Entry 1GTZ (X-ray diffraction, 1.60 A resolution); this record covers chains C and J of the 12 polymer chains in the assembly.

== Chain C (and J) ==
Protein: 3-dehydroquinate dehydratase
Source organism: Streptomyces coelicolor
Notes: EC 4.2.1.10; chain J of this document is another copy of the same molecule, construct and numbering; everything in this record applies to it too
UniProt: P15474 (AROQ_STRCO); residues 1-156 here = UniProt positions 1-156
Amino-acid sequence (156 residues; numbered 1 to 156; the number before each row is that of its first residue):
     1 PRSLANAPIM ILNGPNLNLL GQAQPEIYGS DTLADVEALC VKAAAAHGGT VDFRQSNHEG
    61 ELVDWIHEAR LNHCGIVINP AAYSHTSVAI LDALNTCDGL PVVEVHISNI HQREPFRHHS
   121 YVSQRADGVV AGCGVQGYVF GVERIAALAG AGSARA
Not modelled in the structure: 1, 151-156
Sequence notes: engineered mutation Ala-23 (Arg in P15474)
Residues lining bound ligands: 3-dehydroshikimate (DHK): Pro-15, Tyr-28, Asn-79, Ala-81, Ala-82, His-85, His-106, Ile-107, Ser-108, Ile-110, Arg-113, Arg-117
Reported in the primary citation:
  - catalytic residues: Asn-79, His-106
  - mutagenesis - R23A: decreased catalytic activity
  - binding site for 3-dehydroshikimate: Pro-15, Asn-16, Ala-81, His-85, Asp-92, Arg-117
  - catalytic residues: Arg-113 (proposed by the authors, not directly observed)

== How chain C and chain J interact ==
Pairs across the interface - 47 pairs, chain C then chain J:
  Asn-109(C) / Ser-123(J)  hydrogen bond (side chain-backbone)
  Asn-109(C) / Ala-126(J)  hydrogen bond (side chain-backbone)
  Asn-109(C) / Asp-127(J)
  Asn-109(C) / Val-129(J)
  His-111(C) / Ser-123(J)
  His-111(C) / Gln-124(J)
  Gln-112(C) / Ser-123(J)
  Gln-112(C) / Gln-124(J)  hydrogen bond (side chain-backbone)
  Gln-112(C) / Arg-125(J)
  Gln-112(C) / Ala-126(J)  hydrogen bond (side chain-backbone)
  Ser-123(C) / Asn-109(J)  hydrogen bond (backbone-side chain)
  Ser-123(C) / His-111(J)
  Ser-123(C) / Gln-112(J)
  Gln-124(C) / His-111(J)
  Gln-124(C) / Gln-112(J)  hydrogen bond (backbone-side chain)
  Arg-125(C) / Gln-112(J)
  Ala-126(C) / Asn-109(J)  hydrogen bond (backbone-side chain)
  Ala-126(C) / Gln-112(J)  hydrogen bond (backbone-side chain)
  Asp-127(C) / Asn-109(J)
  Asp-127(C) / Gly-132(J)
  Gly-128(C) / Ala-131(J)
  Gly-128(C) / Gly-132(J)
  Val-129(C) / Asn-109(J)
  Val-129(C) / Val-129(J)
  Val-129(C) / Val-130(J)
  Val-129(C) / Ala-131(J)  hydrogen bond (backbone-backbone)
  Val-130(C) / Val-129(J)
  Ala-131(C) / Gly-128(J)
  Ala-131(C) / Val-129(J)  hydrogen bond (backbone-backbone)
  Gly-132(C) / Asp-127(J)
  Gly-132(C) / Gly-128(J)
  Cys-133(C) / Arg-144(J)  hydrogen bond (backbone-side chain)
  Gly-134(C) / Arg-144(J)
  Gln-136(C) / Glu-143(J)
  Gln-136(C) / Arg-144(J)  hydrogen bond
  Gln-136(C) / Ala-147(J)
  Phe-140(C) / Phe-140(J)
  Phe-140(C) / Glu-143(J)
  Phe-140(C) / Arg-144(J)
  Glu-143(C) / Gln-136(J)  hydrogen bond (backbone-side chain)
  Glu-143(C) / Phe-140(J)
  Glu-143(C) / Glu-143(J)
  Arg-144(C) / Cys-133(J)  hydrogen bond (side chain-backbone)
  Arg-144(C) / Gly-134(J)
  Arg-144(C) / Gln-136(J)  hydrogen bond
  Arg-144(C) / Phe-140(J)
  Ala-147(C) / Gln-136(J)

== In short ==
Chain C and chain J each contribute 20 residues to their interface, with 15 hydrogen bonds. Polar contacts
include Asn-109(C)/Ser-123(J), Asn-109(C)/Ala-126(J) and Gln-112(C)/Gln-124(J). Bound to chain C:
3-dehydroshikimate. The paper reports catalytic residues Asn-79(C), His-106(C) and Arg-113(C); R23A of chain C
reduces catalytic activity.
Chain C and chain J are both 3-dehydroquinate dehydratase (Streptomyces coelicolor); the structure, Structure
of STREPTOMYCES COELICOLOR TYPE II DEHYDROQUINASE R23A MUTANT IN COMPLEX WITH DEHYDROSHIKIMATE, was determined
by X-ray diffraction together with 1GU0, 1GU1 and 1D0I from the same study.
